9G2G - chains B and D of the 4 polymer chains in the assembly; structure by X-ray diffraction, 1.80 A resolution.

[Chain B]
Protein: Endoribonuclease MazF
Organism: Staphylococcus aureus
Notes: EC 3.1.-.-
UniProtKB: Q7A4G9 (MAZF_STAAN); residues 2-120 here = UniProt positions 2-120
Amino-acid sequence (133 residues; row label = number of the first residue in the row; numbers below 1 keep their minus sign (Met-12 is residue -12)):
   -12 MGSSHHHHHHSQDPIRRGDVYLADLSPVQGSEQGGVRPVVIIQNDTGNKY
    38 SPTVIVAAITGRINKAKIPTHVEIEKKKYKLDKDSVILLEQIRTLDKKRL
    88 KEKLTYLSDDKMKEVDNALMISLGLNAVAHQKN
Not modelled in the structure: -12 to -5, 16-21, 115-120
Differences from the reference sequence: initiating methionine (-12); expression tag (-11 to 1)

[Chain D]
Protein: Nanobody 5
Organism: Lama glama
Notes: antibody fragment or engineered binder
Amino-acid sequence (131 residues; numbered 1 to 131; the number before each row is that of its first residue):
     1 AQVQLQESGGGLVQPGGSLRLSCAASGFTFDNYAIGWFRQAPGKEREGVL
    51 CIGSSDGSTYYADSVKGRFTISSDNAKNTVYLQMNSLKPEDTAVYYCAAD
   101 PWDSGYGCYLDYDYWGQGTQVTVSSHHHHHH
Not modelled in the structure: 1, 126-131
Disulfides: Cys23-Cys97, Cys51-Cys108

[Chain B / chain D interface]
Pairs across the interface (16):
  Thr33(B) with Tyr106(D)
  Gly34(B) with Tyr106(D)
  Lys36(B) with Ser58(D), hydrogen bond (backbone-side chain)
  Tyr37(B) with Gly57(D); Ser58(D), hydrogen bond (backbone-backbone); Thr59(D); Tyr60(D), hydrophobic; Tyr106(D)
  Ser38(B) with Gly57(D); Tyr106(D)
  Pro39(B) with Ser54(D); Asp56(D); Gly57(D); Ser104(D); Gly105(D)
  Lys85(B) with Asp56(D), salt bridge
Also at the interface, not in a pair above, chain D (10 interface residues in all): Gly107

[In short]
7 residues of chain B and 10 residues of chain D are in contact, with 2 hydrogen bonds and 1 salt bridge.
Polar pairs include Lys85(B)-Asp56(D), Lys36(B)-Ser58(D) and Tyr37(B)-Ser58(D).
Here chain B is Endoribonuclease MazF (Staphylococcus aureus) and chain D is Nanobody 5 (Lama glama). Entry
9G2G (Staphylococcus aureus MazF in complex with nanobody 5) was determined by X-ray diffraction.
